1W8P - chains F and H of the 12 polymer chains in the assembly; structure by X-ray diffraction, 2.08 A resolution.

[Chain F (and H)]
Molecule: Insulin B-chain
From: Homo sapiens
Notes: chain H of this document is another copy of the same molecule, construct and numbering; everything in this record applies to it too
UniProtKB: P01308 (INS_HUMAN); residues 1-30 here correspond to UniProt positions 25-54 (UniProt number = residue number + 24)
Sequence (30 residues; each row starts with the number of its first residue):
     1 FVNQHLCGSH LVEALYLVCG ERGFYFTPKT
Unresolved in the structure: 30 (chain H: 29-30)
Construct notes: engineered mutation Y25 (Phe49 in P01308), F26 (Tyr50 in P01308)
Ion coordination: Zn2+: H10 (shared with 1 residue of chain B; 1 residue of chain J)
Small-molecule neighbours:
  - phenol (IPH), molecule 1: V2, H5, L6
  - phenol (IPH), molecule 2: C7, H10, L11, A14

[Interface between chain F and chain H]
Contacting residue pairs - 25 pairs, chain F then chain H:
  Q4(F) with Y16(H)
  H5(F) with Y16(H), hydrogen bond (backbone-side chain); L17(H)
  G8(F) with Y16(H)
  S9(F) with Y16(H)
  V12(F) with V12(H), hydrophobic; Y16(H), hydrophobic
  E13(F) with E13(H)
  Y16(F) with H5(H), hydrogen bond (side chain-backbone); G8(H); S9(H); V12(H), hydrophobic; F26(H), hydrophobic
  E21(F) with P28(H)
  G23(F) with F26(H)
  F24(F) with V12(H), hydrophobic; F26(H)
  F26(F) with Y16(H), hydrophobic; G23(H); F24(H), hydrogen bond (backbone-backbone)
  T27(F) with Y25(H)
  P28(F) with G20(H); E21(H); G23(H)
  K29(F) with E21(H)
Other interface residues (no listed pair), chain F (18 interface residues in all): L17, G20, R22, Y25
Other interface residues (no listed pair), chain H (17 interface residues in all): Q4, R22, T27

[Summary]
The interface between chain F and chain H involves 18 residues on one side and 17 on the other; the contacts
include 3 hydrogen bonds. Polar pairs include H5(F)-Y16(H) and F26(F)-F24(H). Bound to chain F: phenol.
Chain F and chain H are both Insulin B-chain (Homo sapiens); the structure, Structural properties of the
B25Tyr-NMe-B26Phe insulin mutant, was determined by X-ray diffraction.
